Entry 6HW3 (X-ray diffraction, 2.60 A resolution); this record covers chains O and P of the 28 polymer chains in the assembly.

[Chain O]
Molecule: Proteasome subunit alpha type-2
Organism: Saccharomyces cerevisiae (strain ATCC 204508 / S288c)
Notes: EC 3.4.25.1
Reference sequence: P23639 (PSA2_YEAST); residue numbers follow UniProt; this construct covers 1-250
Chain sequence (250 residues; each row starts with the number of its first residue):
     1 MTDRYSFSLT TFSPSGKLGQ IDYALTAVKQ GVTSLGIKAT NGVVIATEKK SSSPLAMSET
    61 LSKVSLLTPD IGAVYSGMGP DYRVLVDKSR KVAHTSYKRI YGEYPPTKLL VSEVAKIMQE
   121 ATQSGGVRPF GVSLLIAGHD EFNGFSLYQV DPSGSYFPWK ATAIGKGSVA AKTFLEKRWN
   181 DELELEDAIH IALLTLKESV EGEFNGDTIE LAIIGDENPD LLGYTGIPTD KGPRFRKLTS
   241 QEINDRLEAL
Swiss-Prot annotation at these positions:
  - cross-link: Lys108 (Glycyl lysine isopeptide (Lys-Gly) (interchain with G-Cter in ubiquitin))

[Chain P]
Molecule: Proteasome subunit alpha type-3
Organism: Saccharomyces cerevisiae (strain ATCC 204508 / S288c)
Notes: EC 3.4.25.1
Reference sequence: P23638 (PSA3_YEAST); residues 0-257 here correspond to UniProt positions 1-258 (UniProt number = residue number + 1)
Chain sequence (258 residues; numbered 0 to 257; the number before each row is that of its first residue; numbering starts at 0):
     0 MGSRRYDSRT TIFSPEGRLY QVEYALESIS HAGTAIGIMA SDGIVLAAER KVTSTLLEQD
    60 TSTEKLYKLN DKIAVAVAGL TADAEILINT ARIHAQNYLK TYNEDIPVEI LVRRLSDIKQ
   120 GYTQHGGLRP FGVSFIYAGY DDRYGYQLYT SNPSGNYTGW KAISVGANTS AAQTLLQMDY
   180 KDDMKVDDAI ELALKTLSKT TDSSALTYDR LEFATIRKGA NDGEVYQKIF KPQEIKDILV
   240 KTGITKKDED EEADEDMK
Not modelled in the structure: 0, 245-257
Swiss-Prot annotation at these positions:
  - cross-link (Glycyl lysine isopeptide (Lys-Gly)): Lys99 (interchain with G-Cter in ubiquitin), Lys198 (interchain with G-Cter in ubiquitin), Lys230 (interchain with G-Cter in ubiquitin)

[How chain O and chain P interact]
Contacting residue pairs (63):
  Arg4(O) with Ser2(P), hydrogen bond (backbone-side chain)
  Tyr5(O) with Ser2(P); Tyr5(P)
  Ser6(O) with Gly125(P); Leu127(P)
  Phe7(O) with Ser2(P); Tyr5(P); Asp6(P); Gly126(P)
  Ser8(O) with Gly126(P), hydrogen bond (backbone-backbone); Leu127(P); Arg128(P), hydrogen bond (side chain-backbone)
  Thr10(O) with Arg128(P)
  Thr11(O) with Ser7(P); Thr9(P); Gln20(P)
  Phe12(O) with Gln20(P), hydrogen bond (backbone-side chain); Tyr23(P); Ala24(P), hydrophobic; Ser27(P); Arg128(P); Pro129(P); Gly131(P)
  Ser13(O) with Tyr23(P)
  Pro14(O) with Tyr23(P), hydrophobic; Glu26(P)
  Ser15(O) with Glu26(P); His30(P)
  Gly16(O) with Tyr23(P); Ser27(P), hydrogen bond (backbone-side chain)
  Lys38(O) with Glu57(P), salt bridge
  Ser112(O) with Glu84(P)
  Lys116(O) with Ile85(P)
  Gln119(O) with Ala81(P); Asp82(P), hydrogen bond; Ile85(P); Arg128(P)
  Thr122(O) with Arg128(P), hydrogen bond (backbone-side chain)
  Gln123(O) with Tyr121(P); Leu127(P); Arg128(P), hydrogen bond (side chain-backbone); Pro129(P); Phe130(P)
  Gly125(O) with Leu127(P)
  Ser153(O) with Ala81(P)
  Gly154(O) with Ala81(P)
  Ser155(O) with Ala81(P)
  Tyr156(O) with Glu84(P), hydrogen bond
  Phe157(O) with Leu56(P), hydrophobic
  Pro158(O) with Leu56(P); Glu57(P), hydrogen bond (backbone-backbone); Thr60(P); Ser61(P)
  Trp159(O) with Ser53(P); Leu55(P); Leu56(P)
  Lys160(O) with Thr54(P); Leu55(P), hydrogen bond (backbone-backbone); Leu56(P); Glu57(P)
  Ala161(O) with Leu55(P)
  Leu175(O) with Leu55(P), hydrophobic
  Glu176(O) with Thr54(P)
Also at the interface, not in a pair above, chain O (34 interface residues in all): Leu18, Ser124, Tyr148, Trp179
Also at the interface, not in a pair above, chain P (32 interface residues in all): Leu79, Thr80

[Summary]
Chain O and chain P form an interface of 34 and 32 residues respectively, with 11 hydrogen bonds and 1 salt
bridge. Polar pairs include Lys38(O)-Glu57(P), Arg4(O)-Ser2(P) and Ser8(O)-Arg128(P).
Chain O is Proteasome subunit alpha type-2 and chain P is Proteasome subunit alpha type-3, both from
Saccharomyces cerevisiae (strain ATCC 204508 / S288c); the structure, Yeast 20S proteasome in complex with 13,
was determined by X-ray diffraction together with 6HTB, 6HTC, 6HTD, 6HTP, 6HTR, 6HUB and 30 further entries
from the same study.
